PDB entry 8YQT | electron microscopy, 2.56 A resolution | chains A and J of the 9 polymer chains in the assembly

Chain A:
Protein: DNA-directed RNA polymerase subunit
Source organism: African swine fever virus
Notes: EC 2.7.7.6
UniProt: A0A3S7XUW7 (A0A3S7XUW7_ASF); numbering as in UniProt (aligned over 1-1450)
Amino-acid sequence (1450 residues; each row starts with the number of its first residue):
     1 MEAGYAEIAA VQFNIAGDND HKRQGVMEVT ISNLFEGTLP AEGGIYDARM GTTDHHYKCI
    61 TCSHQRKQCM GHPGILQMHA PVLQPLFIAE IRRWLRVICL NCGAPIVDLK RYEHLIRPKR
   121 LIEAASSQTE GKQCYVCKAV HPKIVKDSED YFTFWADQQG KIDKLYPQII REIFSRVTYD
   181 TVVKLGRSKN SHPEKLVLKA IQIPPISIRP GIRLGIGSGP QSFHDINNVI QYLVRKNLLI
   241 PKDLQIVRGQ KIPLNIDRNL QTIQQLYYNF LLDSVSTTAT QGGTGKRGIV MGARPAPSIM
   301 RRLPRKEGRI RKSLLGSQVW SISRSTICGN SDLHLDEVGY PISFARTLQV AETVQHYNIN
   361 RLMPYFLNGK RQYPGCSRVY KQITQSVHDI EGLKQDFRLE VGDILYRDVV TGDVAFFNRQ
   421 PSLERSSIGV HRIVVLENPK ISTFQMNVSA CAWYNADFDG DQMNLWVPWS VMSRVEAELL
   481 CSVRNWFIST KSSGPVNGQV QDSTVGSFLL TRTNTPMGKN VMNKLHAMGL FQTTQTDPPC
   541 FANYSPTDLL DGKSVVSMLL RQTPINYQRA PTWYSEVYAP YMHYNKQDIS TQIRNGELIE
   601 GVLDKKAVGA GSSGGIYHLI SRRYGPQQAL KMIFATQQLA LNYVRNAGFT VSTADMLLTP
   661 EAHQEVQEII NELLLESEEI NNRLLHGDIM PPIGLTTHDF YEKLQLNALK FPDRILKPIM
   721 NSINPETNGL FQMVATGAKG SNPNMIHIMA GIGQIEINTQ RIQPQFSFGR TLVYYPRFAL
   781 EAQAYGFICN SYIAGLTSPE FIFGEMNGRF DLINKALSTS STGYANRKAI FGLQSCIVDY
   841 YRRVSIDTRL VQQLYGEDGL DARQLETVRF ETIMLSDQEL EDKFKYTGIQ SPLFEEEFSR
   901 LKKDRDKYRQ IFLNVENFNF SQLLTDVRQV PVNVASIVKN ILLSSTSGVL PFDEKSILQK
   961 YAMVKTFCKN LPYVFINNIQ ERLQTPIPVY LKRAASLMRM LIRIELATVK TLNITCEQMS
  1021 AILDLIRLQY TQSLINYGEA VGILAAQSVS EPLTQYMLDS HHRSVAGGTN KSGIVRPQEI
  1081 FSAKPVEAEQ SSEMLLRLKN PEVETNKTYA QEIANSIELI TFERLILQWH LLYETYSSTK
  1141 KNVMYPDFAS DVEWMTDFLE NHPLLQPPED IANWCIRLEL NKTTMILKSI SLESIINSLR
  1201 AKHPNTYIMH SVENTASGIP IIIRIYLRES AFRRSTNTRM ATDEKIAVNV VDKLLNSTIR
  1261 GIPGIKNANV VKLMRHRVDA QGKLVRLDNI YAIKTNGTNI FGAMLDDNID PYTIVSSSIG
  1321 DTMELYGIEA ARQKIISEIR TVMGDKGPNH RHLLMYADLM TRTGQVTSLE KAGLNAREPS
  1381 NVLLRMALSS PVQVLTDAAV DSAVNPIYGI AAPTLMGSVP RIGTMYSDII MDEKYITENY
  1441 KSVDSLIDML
Not modelled in the structure: 213-223, 276-296, 1443-1450
Ion coordination: Zn2+: Cys-59, Cys-62, Cys-69, His-72; Mg2+: Asp-457, Asp-459, Asp-461

Chain J:
Protein: M1249L
Source organism: African swine fever virus
UniProt: A0A2X0SDX8 (A0A2X0SDX8_ASF); residues 1-1249 here = UniProt positions 1-1249
Amino-acid sequence (1249 residues; each row starts with the number of its first residue):
     1 MEEVITIAQI VHRGTDILSL NNEEIEALVD EIYSTLKGSN DIKNIRLIDF LFTLKDFVNH
    61 VRAEQSKLPD LSMPIEAYIR QLLVDPDVVP IVSEKKKELR VRPSTRKEIF LINGTHLAVP
   121 AEAPIEIYGL KLRLKTFSPQ CFMRMAEIGS FSPETLGYVA SGANLTNFIR VFMKCVDQET
   181 WKKNGEGVVV TTKENIIQFT HQYIELYKFL RSGGHSWLIN RLAEEMVHRK LDREDQGSHI
   241 SNIVETEEIE PEENIKRVIF FLKELSTMYS VSPVFTSGYM PLLYDLYRAG YLEVLWNPVE
   301 QKFLQHAEQR EKEQMILQQV DMKLTEVITQ ARQYFKIMEE KIGRVQSDAI REILTMEGKV
   361 DDPNSILQEV IKACGKQEAE LITTEYLNIK KQWELQEKNA CAHLKLVKQL RSGLQYAELL
   421 KVLESIRVLY KEKNNTTNWN LCKACGFKLL CPHVDMLIQL QAAEASYDTM RTKLMKFSGI
   481 NKEKENNQGL IYSYFCKICG EELAHFIQED RTADVGIIGD LNSKLRVFIW QETMKACTFI
   541 HFGKLVDVKQ FANIAVNVCL PLVYSIENIK KEEDYDPLTQ LYAVIYIYAY ILNLIYSSQK
   601 NKEFLTITIH GMKADSSLNA YVTFLLEKMM QQYSGIINQL SEITDQWIAN NFREAFKKII
   661 HQNGLQGLSV QDDTKVLLTE ILLDPMYDYA ATVARIDGSI PMHKPRTPKE AEYEFKTVIG
   721 RTPAELLSQK EFYDKIYTSK YRPDFTQLTR LNDIYFQEES LRVWWGGRDE EKTSTLIYLR
   781 AYELFLKYLQ NAPNFNSELA EFKTYENAYG EQKALLAQQG FYNIFDPNTG RADQRTRLFE
   841 YKRLPISTLY DERGLPHKWT IYVYKAVDSS QKPAEIEVTR KDVIKKIDNH YALADLRCSV
   901 CHVLQHEVGQ LNIKKVQTAL KASLEFNTFY AFYESRCPKG GLHDFQDKKC VKCGLFTYII
   961 YDHLSQPELV HDYYNNYKDQ YDKEKMSIRS IQIKKDMTTP STETQPKPPQ EPWTFDYGKI
  1021 IKTAKILDIS PAVIEAIGAM EGRSYADIRE GQGAPPPPTS MDDPRLMAVD SAVRIFLYNY
  1081 NCLRHVSTFN KPPIHVERLV KHLSYEEKED LEKVLPNVVN EYHTTFKHLR VTDPASALLY
  1141 SIEFLCISFL TLYEIKEPSW VVNIVREFAL TELNTIIQSE KLLSKPGAFN FMIFGEDFVC
  1201 SGEDSSMDDI SAYSSPGLFG EDIIDRLDDP FSIEDVDISL DVLDNLAPQ
Not modelled in the structure: 1-671, 752-770, 992-1010, 1218-1226
Ion coordination: Zn2+ site 1: His-857, Cys-898, Cys-901; Zn2+ site 2: Cys-937, His-943, Cys-950
What the authors report for this chain:
  - conformationally variable residues (order/disorder transition): Phe-1219 to Arg-1226

Chain A / chain J interface:
Contacting residue pairs - 132 pairs, chain A then chain J:
  Lys-306(A) with Ile-1233(J), hydrogen bond (side chain-backbone); Glu-1234(J), hydrogen bond (side chain-backbone); Val-1236(J), hydrogen bond (side chain-backbone)
  Arg-311(A) with Glu-1234(J), hydrogen bond (side chain-backbone); Asp-1235(J), salt bridge
  Arg-324(A) with Ser-1239(J); Val-1242(J)
  Arg-419(A) with Asn-1245(J), hydrogen bond (side chain-backbone)
  Gln-420(A) with Ile-1238(J); Ser-1239(J), hydrogen bond (side chain-backbone); Val-1242(J); Asn-1245(J), hydrogen bond (backbone-side chain)
  Pro-421(A) with Ile-1238(J)
  Asp-457(A) with Gln-1249(J)
  Asp-459(A) with Gln-1249(J)
  Asp-461(A) with Asn-1245(J)
  Gln-462(A) with Asp-1241(J); Val-1242(J); Asn-1245(J), hydrogen bond (backbone-side chain)
  Tyr-574(A) with Ile-884(J)
  Glu-576(A) with Arg-880(J); Lys-881(J)
  Ala-579(A) with Val-883(J)
  Pro-580(A) with Tyr-862(J), hydrophobic; Tyr-864(J), hydrogen bond (backbone-side chain); Arg-880(J); Val-883(J), hydrophobic; Leu-893(J)
  Tyr-581(A) with Tyr-862(J); Leu-893(J), hydrophobic
  His-583(A) with Asp-888(J), hydrogen bond (side chain-backbone); Asn-889(J); Tyr-891(J), hydrogen bond (side chain-backbone)
  Tyr-584(A) with Ile-884(J), hydrophobic
  Lys-586(A) with Ile-884(J)
  Ile-589(A) with Ile-884(J), hydrophobic
  Leu-657(A) with Arg-837(J)
  Leu-658(A) with Arg-837(J), hydrogen bond (backbone-side chain)
  Pro-660(A) with Arg-837(J)
  His-663(A) with Arg-837(J), hydrogen bond (side chain-backbone)
  Gln-667(A) with Leu-838(J), hydrogen bond (side chain-backbone); Phe-839(J); Glu-840(J)
  Glu-668(A) with Leu-844(J)
  Ile-670(A) with Phe-839(J), hydrophobic
  Asn-671(A) with Phe-839(J); Glu-840(J); Tyr-841(J); Lys-842(J), hydrogen bond (side chain-backbone); Leu-844(J)
  Glu-672(A) with Leu-844(J); Thr-848(J); Leu-849(J)
  Leu-674(A) with Phe-839(J), hydrophobic; Tyr-841(J), hydrophobic
  Leu-675(A) with Leu-844(J); Pro-845(J); Thr-848(J); Leu-849(J), hydrophobic
  Glu-676(A) with Leu-849(J); Tyr-850(J), hydrogen bond
  Glu-678(A) with Arg-843(J), salt bridge
  Glu-679(A) with Ile-846(J)
  Arg-683(A) with Leu-924(J)
  Gly-687(A) with Lys-985(J), hydrogen bond (backbone-side chain); Arg-989(J)
  Asp-688(A) with Thr-928(J); Lys-985(J), salt bridge
  Ile-689(A) with Arg-989(J), hydrogen bond (backbone-side chain)
  Met-690(A) with Phe-932(J), hydrophobic; Lys-985(J); Arg-989(J)
  Pro-691(A) with Arg-936(J), hydrogen bond (backbone-side chain)
  Pro-692(A) with Arg-936(J)
  Ile-693(A) with Ser-935(J); Arg-936(J); Leu-942(J), hydrophobic
  Thr-697(A) with Arg-989(J), hydrogen bond
  Asp-713(A) with Arg-880(J), salt bridge
  Arg-714(A) with Trp-859(J); Gln-905(J)
  Cys-789(A) with Phe-839(J), hydrophobic
  Asn-790(A) with Leu-838(J); Phe-839(J), hydrogen bond (side chain-backbone)
  Ala-794(A) with Arg-837(J); Leu-838(J)
  Gly-795(A) with Leu-838(J)
  Ile-813(A) with Phe-1231(J), hydrophobic
  Lys-815(A) with Leu-1246(J), hydrogen bond (side chain-backbone); Pro-1248(J)
  Leu-817(A) with Pro-1230(J); Phe-1231(J), hydrophobic
  Thr-819(A) with Ile-1233(J); Val-1236(J); Leu-1246(J)
  Ser-820(A) with Pro-1230(J), hydrogen bond (side chain-backbone); Phe-1231(J); Ser-1232(J)
  Ser-821(A) with Pro-1230(J)
  Gly-823(A) with Asp-1235(J); Val-1236(J)
  Tyr-824(A) with Asp-1229(J), hydrogen bond (side chain-backbone); Ser-1232(J), hydrogen bond; Glu-1234(J); Asp-1235(J)
  Arg-827(A) with Asp-1235(J)
  Asn-1106(A) with Lys-948(J); Thr-957(J)
  Lys-1107(A) with Tyr-961(J)
  Thr-1108(A) with Thr-957(J); Ile-960(J); Tyr-961(J)
  Tyr-1109(A) with Phe-945(J); Asp-947(J), hydrogen bond (side chain-backbone)
  Gln-1111(A) with Ser-935(J)
  Glu-1112(A) with Leu-942(J); His-943(J)
  Asn-1115(A) with Ser-935(J), hydrogen bond; Leu-942(J)
  Ser-1116(A) with Leu-942(J)
  Thr-1183(A) with Ser-987(J); Ile-988(J)
  Ile-1186(A) with Arg-936(J); Glu-984(J); Ser-987(J); Ile-988(J), hydrophobic
  Leu-1187(A) with Arg-936(J), hydrogen bond (backbone-side chain); Ile-988(J), hydrophobic
  Ser-1189(A) with Arg-936(J); Cys-937(J); Gly-941(J), hydrogen bond (side chain-backbone)
  Arg-1260(A) with Leu-942(J)
Other interface residues (no listed pair), chain A (79 interface residues in all): Arg-305, Gly-460, Val-577, Thr-659, Lys-717, Leu-812, Ala-816, Ser-1191, Thr-1215
Other interface residues (no listed pair), chain J (69 interface residues in all): Leu-896, Gly-940, Tyr-981, Lys-983, Asp-1228, Asp-1237, Asp-1244, Ala-1247
From the paper, about this interface:
  - interface residues, chain J: Leu-1227(J)

Summary:
The interface between chain A and chain J involves 79 residues on one side and 69 on the other, with 29
hydrogen bonds and 4 salt bridges. Among the polar pairs are Arg-311(A)/Asp-1235(J), Glu-678(A)/Arg-843(J) and
Asp-688(A)/Lys-985(J). Cys-59(A), Cys-62(A), Cys-69(A) and His-72(A) form the Zn2+ site. From the paper: the
interface residue Leu-1227(J); conformational variability at Phe-1219(J).
Chain A is DNA-directed RNA polymerase subunit and chain J is M1249L, both from African swine fever virus; the
structure, African swine fever virus RNA Polymerase-M1249L complex2, was determined by electron microscopy,
deposited together with 8YQU, 8YQV, 8YQW, 8YQX, 8YQY and 8YQZ.
